Entry 7YFZ (electron microscopy, 3.19 A resolution); this record covers chains t and w of the 42 polymer chains in the assembly.

[Chain t]
Molecule: Pam3 hub gp19
Source organism: uncultured cyanophage
Chain sequence (229 residues; numbered 1 to 229; the number before each row is that of its first residue):
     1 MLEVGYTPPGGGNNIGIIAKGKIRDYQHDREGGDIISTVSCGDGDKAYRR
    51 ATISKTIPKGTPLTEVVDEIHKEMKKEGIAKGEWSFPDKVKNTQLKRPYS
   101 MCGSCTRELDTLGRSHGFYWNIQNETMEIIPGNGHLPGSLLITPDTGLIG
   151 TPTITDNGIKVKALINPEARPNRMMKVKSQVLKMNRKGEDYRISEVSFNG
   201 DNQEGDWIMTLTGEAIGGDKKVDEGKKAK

[Chain w]
Molecule: Pam3 spike gp20
Source organism: uncultured cyanophage
Chain sequence (221 residues; each row starts with the number of its first residue):
     1 MTGYLGKTTNQDRDVVSAVAQSERESVWGEMPGRVVSVSADGRTVTVQPL
    51 YKPKFNGVPTDMPVLQEVPLRQALMGGVGVTVPVKPGQNVTLRPQMRSMD
   101 NYHVEGDGSASDSRSFSLSDMEAHIAGGESLKDVIPNLDSENVHVRANAD
   151 GSKGMKLSPEGKVEFQGPEGNLLDLIADFMELVANDKLQINYGSSAGTNH
   201 AMANKAAMLALAAKVRTTGTI

[Chain t / chain w interface]
Pairs across the interface (48; chain t residue first):
  Thr52(t) - Asp112(w)
  Ile53(t) - Ser111(w)
  Ile53(t) - Asp112(w)  hydrogen bond (backbone-backbone)
  Ile53(t) - Ser113(w)
  Ser54(t) - Ala110(w)
  Ser54(t) - Ser111(w)  hydrogen bond (backbone-backbone)
  Ser54(t) - Asp112(w)
  Lys55(t) - Asn101(w)
  Lys55(t) - Ser109(w)  hydrogen bond (backbone-side chain)
  Lys55(t) - Ala110(w)  hydrogen bond (backbone-backbone)
  Lys55(t) - Ser111(w)  hydrogen bond (backbone-backbone)
  Thr56(t) - Asn101(w)  hydrogen bond
  Thr56(t) - Glu105(w)  hydrogen bond
  Thr56(t) - Asp107(w)  hydrogen bond (side chain-backbone)
  Thr56(t) - Gly108(w)
  Thr56(t) - Ser109(w)  hydrogen bond (backbone-backbone)
  Thr56(t) - Ala110(w)  hydrogen bond (backbone-backbone)
  Ile57(t) - Asp107(w)
  Ile57(t) - Ser109(w)  hydrogen bond (backbone-side chain)
  Pro58(t) - Asp107(w)
  Pro98(t) - Gly108(w)
  Tyr99(t) - Gly108(w)
  Tyr99(t) - Ser109(w)  hydrogen bond (backbone-side chain)
  Ser100(t) - Met99(w)  hydrogen bond
  Ser100(t) - Gly108(w)
  Ser100(t) - Ser109(w)
  Met101(t) - Ser109(w)
  Met101(t) - Ala110(w)
  Met101(t) - Ser111(w)  hydrogen bond (backbone-backbone)
  Met101(t) - Asp112(w)  hydrogen bond (backbone-backbone)
  Cys102(t) - Ser98(w)  hydrogen bond
  Cys102(t) - Ala110(w)  hydrophobic
  Cys102(t) - Ser111(w)
  Cys102(t) - Asp112(w)  hydrogen bond (backbone-backbone)
  Cys102(t) - Ser113(w)
  Cys102(t) - Arg114(w)  hydrogen bond (backbone-backbone)
  Gly103(t) - Asp112(w)  hydrogen bond (backbone-side chain)
  Gly103(t) - Ser113(w)  hydrogen bond (backbone-backbone)
  Gly103(t) - Arg114(w)
  Ser104(t) - Ser113(w)  hydrogen bond (backbone-side chain)
  Ser104(t) - Arg114(w)
  Cys105(t) - Ser113(w)  hydrogen bond (backbone-side chain)
  Arg107(t) - Ser113(w)
  Arg107(t) - Arg114(w)
  Arg107(t) - Ser115(w)  hydrogen bond
  Glu108(t) - Arg97(w)  salt bridge
  Glu108(t) - Ser113(w)
  Glu108(t) - Arg114(w)
Interface residues without a listed pair, chain t (18 interface residues in all): Lys59
Interface residues without a listed pair, chain w (15 interface residues in all): Asp100

[In short]
The interface between chain t and chain w involves 18 residues on one side and 15 on the other, with 23
hydrogen bonds and 1 salt bridge. Polar pairs include Glu108(t)-Arg97(w), Lys55(t)-Ser109(w) and
Thr56(t)-Asn101(w).
Here chain t is Pam3 hub gp19 and chain w is Pam3 spike gp20, both from uncultured cyanophage. Entry 7YFZ
(Cyanophage Pam3 baseplate proteins) was determined by electron microscopy, deposited together with 8HDR,
7YFW, 8HDS and 8HDW.
